6X6G - chain AAA; structure by X-ray diffraction, 2.15 A resolution.

# Chain AAA
Protein: N-acetyltransferase Eis
From: Mycobacterium tuberculosis (strain ATCC 25618 / H37Rv)
Notes: EC 2.3.1.-
Reference sequence: P9WFK7 (EIS_MYCTU); residues 1-402 here = UniProt positions 1-402
Sequence (422 residues; each row starts with the number of its first residue; numbers below 1 keep their minus sign (Met-19 is residue -19)):
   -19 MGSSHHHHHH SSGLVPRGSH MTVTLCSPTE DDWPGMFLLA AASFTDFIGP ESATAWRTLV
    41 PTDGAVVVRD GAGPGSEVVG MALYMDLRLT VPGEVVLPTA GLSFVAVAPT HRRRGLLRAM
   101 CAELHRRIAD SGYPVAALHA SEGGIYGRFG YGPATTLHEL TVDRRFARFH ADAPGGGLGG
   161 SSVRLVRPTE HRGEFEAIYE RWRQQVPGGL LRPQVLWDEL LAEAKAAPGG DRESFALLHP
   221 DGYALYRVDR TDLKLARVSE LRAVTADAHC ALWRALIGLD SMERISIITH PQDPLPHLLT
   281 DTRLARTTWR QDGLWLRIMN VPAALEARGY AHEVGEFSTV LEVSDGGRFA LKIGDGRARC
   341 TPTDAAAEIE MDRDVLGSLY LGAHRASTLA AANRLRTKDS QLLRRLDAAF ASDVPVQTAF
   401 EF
Disordered / not traced: -19 to 2, 52-55, 157-160
Differences from the reference sequence: expression tag (-19 to 0); engineered mutation Ala204 (Cys in P9WFK7)
Residues lining bound ligands: droperidol (USS; 3-[1-[4-(4-fluorophenyl)-4-oxidanylidene-butyl]-2,3,4,5-tetrahydropyridin-4-yl]-1H-benzimidazol-2-one): Trp13, Asp26, Ile28, Ala33, Trp36, Arg37, Val40, Leu63, Met65, Ser83, Phe84, Glu203, Glu401, Phe402

# Overview
Ligands of chain AAA: droperidol.
Chain AAA is N-acetyltransferase Eis (Mycobacterium tuberculosis (strain ATCC 25618 / H37Rv)); the structure,
Crystal structure of acetyltransferase Eis from Mycobacterium tuberculosis in complex with droperidol, was
determined by X-ray diffraction, deposited together with 6X10, 6X6I, 6X6Y and 6X7A.
